PDB entry 8XX4 | electron microscopy, 2.60 A resolution | chains B and T of the 11 polymer chains in the assembly

# Chain B
Protein: DNA-directed RNA polymerase subunit beta
From: African swine fever virus
Notes: EC 2.7.7.6
UniProt: A0A2X0RU95 (A0A2X0RU95_ASF); residues 10-1242 here = UniProt positions 10-1242
Chain sequence (1233 residues; row label = number of the first residue in the row):
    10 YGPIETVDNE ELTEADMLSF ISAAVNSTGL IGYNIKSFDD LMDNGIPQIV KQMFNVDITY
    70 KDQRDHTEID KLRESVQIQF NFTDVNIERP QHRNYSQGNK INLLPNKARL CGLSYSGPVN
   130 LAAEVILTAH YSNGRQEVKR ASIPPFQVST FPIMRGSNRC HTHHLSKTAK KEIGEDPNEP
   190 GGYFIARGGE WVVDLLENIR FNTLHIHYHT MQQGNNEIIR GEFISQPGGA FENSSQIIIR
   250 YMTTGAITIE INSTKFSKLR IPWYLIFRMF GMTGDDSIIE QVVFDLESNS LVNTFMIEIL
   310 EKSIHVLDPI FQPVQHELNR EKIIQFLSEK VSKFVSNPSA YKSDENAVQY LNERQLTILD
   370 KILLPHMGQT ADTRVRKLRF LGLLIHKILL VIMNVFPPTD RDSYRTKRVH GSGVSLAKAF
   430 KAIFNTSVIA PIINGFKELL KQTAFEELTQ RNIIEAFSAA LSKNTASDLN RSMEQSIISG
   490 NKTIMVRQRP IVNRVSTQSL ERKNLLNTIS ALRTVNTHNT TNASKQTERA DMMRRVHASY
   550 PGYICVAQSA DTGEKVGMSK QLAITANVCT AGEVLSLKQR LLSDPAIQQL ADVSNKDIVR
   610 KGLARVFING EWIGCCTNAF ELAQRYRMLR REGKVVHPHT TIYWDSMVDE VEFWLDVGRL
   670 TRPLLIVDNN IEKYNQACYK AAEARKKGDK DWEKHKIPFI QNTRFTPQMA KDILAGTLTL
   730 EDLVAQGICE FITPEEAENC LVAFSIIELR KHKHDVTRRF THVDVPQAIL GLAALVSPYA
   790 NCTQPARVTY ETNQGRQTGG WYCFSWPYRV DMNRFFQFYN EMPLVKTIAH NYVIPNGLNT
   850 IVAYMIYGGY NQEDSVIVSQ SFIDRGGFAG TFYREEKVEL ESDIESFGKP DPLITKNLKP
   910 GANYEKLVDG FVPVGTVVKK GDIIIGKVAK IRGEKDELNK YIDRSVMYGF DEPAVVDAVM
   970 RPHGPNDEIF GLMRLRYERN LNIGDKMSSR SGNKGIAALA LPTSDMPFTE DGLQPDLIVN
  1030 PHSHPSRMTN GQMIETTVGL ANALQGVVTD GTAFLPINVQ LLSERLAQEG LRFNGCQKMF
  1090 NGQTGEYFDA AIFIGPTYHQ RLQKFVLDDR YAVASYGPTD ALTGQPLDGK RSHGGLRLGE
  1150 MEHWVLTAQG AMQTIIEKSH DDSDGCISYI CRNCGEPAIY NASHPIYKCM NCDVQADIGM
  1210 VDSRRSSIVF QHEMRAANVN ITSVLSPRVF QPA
Unresolved in the structure: 71-83, 104-107, 138-145, 220-222, 341-359, 529-532, 939-949
Metal / ion sites: Zn2+: Cys-1180, Cys-1183, Cys-1198, Cys-1201

# Chain T
Molecule: 23-nt DNA strand
From: African swine fever virus
Sequence (23 nucleotides; each row starts with the number of its first residue):
    12 TTCGCCGTTG CGTATTTGTG TAG

# Chain B / chain T interface
Pairs across the interface (24):
  Arg-196(B) / DA33(T)  salt bridge to the phosphate
  Arg-196(B) / DG34(T)  salt bridge to the phosphate
  Trp-200(B) / DT32(T)  phosphate contact
  Asn-225(B) / DC17(T)  phosphate contact
  Asn-225(B) / DG18(T)  phosphate contact
  Gln-484(B) / DA33(T)  hydrogen bond to the phosphate
  Gln-484(B) / DG34(T)  hydrogen bond to the phosphate
  Ile-487(B) / DA33(T)  sugar contact
  Gln-535(B) / DT24(T)  sugar contact
  Met-821(B) / DG31(T)  phosphate contact
  Asn-822(B) / DT30(T)  hydrogen bond to the phosphate
  Asn-822(B) / DG31(T)  phosphate contact
  Gly-1138(B) / DG29(T)  phosphate contact
  Lys-1139(B) / DG29(T)  hydrogen bond to the phosphate
  Lys-1139(B) / DT30(T)  salt bridge to the phosphate
  Arg-1140(B) / DT30(T)  base contact
  Arg-1140(B) / DG31(T)  hydrogen bond to the base
  Leu-1145(B) / DT28(T)  phosphate contact
  Leu-1145(B) / DG29(T)  phosphate contact
  Arg-1146(B) / DT27(T)  salt bridge to the phosphate
  Arg-1146(B) / DT28(T)  hydrogen bond to the phosphate
  Gly-1148(B) / DT27(T)  phosphate contact
  Met-1150(B) / DT26(T)  sugar contact
  Glu-1151(B) / DT27(T)  sugar contact
Other interface residues (no listed pair), chain B (19 interface residues in all): Ser-488, Glu-884, Glu-1149

# Summary
19 residues of chain B face 12 of chain T across their interface, with 6 hydrogen bonds and 4 salt bridges.
Among the polar pairs are Arg-1140(B)/DG31(T), Gln-484(B)/DA33(T) and Gln-484(B)/DG34(T). The Zn2+ site is
built by Cys-1180(B), Cys-1183(B), Cys-1198(B) and Cys-1201(B).
Here chain B is DNA-directed RNA polymerase subunit beta and chain T is a 23-nt DNA strand, both from African
swine fever virus. Entry 8XX4 (ASFV RNAP elongation complex) was determined by electron microscopy (same
publication as 8Y0E, 8XX5, 8XXP, 8XXT and 8XY6).
